6Y8S - chain A; structure by X-ray diffraction, 1.63 A resolution.

# Chain A
Name: Carnitine monooxygenase oxygenase subunit
Organism: Acinetobacter baumannii
Notes: EC 1.14.13.239
UniProt: A0A059ZPP5 (A0A059ZPP5_ACIBA); residues 1-371 here = UniProt positions 1-371
Sequence (391 residues; each row starts with the number of its first residue; numbers below 1 keep their minus sign (Met-19 is residue -19)):
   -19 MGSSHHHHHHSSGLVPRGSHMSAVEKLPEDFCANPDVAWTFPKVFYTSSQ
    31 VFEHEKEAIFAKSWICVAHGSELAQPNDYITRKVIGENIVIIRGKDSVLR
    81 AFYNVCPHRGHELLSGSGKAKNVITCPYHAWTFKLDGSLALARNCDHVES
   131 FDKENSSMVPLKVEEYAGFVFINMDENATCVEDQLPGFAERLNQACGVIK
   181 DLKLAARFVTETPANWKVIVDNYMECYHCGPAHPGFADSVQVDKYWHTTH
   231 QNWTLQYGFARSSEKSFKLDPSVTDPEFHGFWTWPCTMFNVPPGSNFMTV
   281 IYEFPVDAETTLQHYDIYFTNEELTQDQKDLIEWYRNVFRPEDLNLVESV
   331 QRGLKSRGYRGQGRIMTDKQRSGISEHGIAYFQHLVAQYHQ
Not modelled in the structure: -19 to 3, 215-221, 241-253
Sequence notes: initiating methionine (-19); expression tag (-18 to 0)
Ion coordination: 2Fe-2S cluster Fe: Cys86, His88, Cys106, His109; Fe ion: His208, His213, Asp323
Residues lining bound ligands:
  - 2Fe-2S cluster (FES): Cys86, His88, Arg89, Gly90, His91, Cys106, Tyr108, His109, Ala110, Trp111
  - 3-carboxy-N,N,N-trimethylpropan-1-aminium (NM2), molecule 1: Phe11, Trp19, Gln342
  - 3-carboxy-N,N,N-trimethylpropan-1-aminium (NM2), molecule 2: Tyr203, Glu205, Cys206, Cys209, Tyr225, Gln236, Asn270, Thr279, Ile281, Tyr295, Phe319, Arg320, Asp323
From the paper describing this entry:
  - binding site for 3-carboxy-N,N,N-trimethylpropan-1-aminium: Tyr203, Tyr225, Asn270, Tyr295, Phe319
  - 2Fe-2S cluster coordination: Cys86, His88, Cys106, His109
  - Fe ion coordination: His208, His213, Asp323
  - specificity-determining residues: Tyr203 (by similarity / conservation)
  - mutagenesis - E205A: abolished catalytic activity
  - mutagenesis - Y203F: unchanged catalytic activity

# Overview
Chain A binds 2Fe-2S cluster and 3-carboxy-N,N,N-trimethylpropan-1-aminium. Cys86, His88, Cys106 and His109
form the 2Fe-2S cluster Fe site. The Fe ion site is built by His208, His213 and Asp323. From the paper: a
binding site for 3-carboxy-N,N,N-trimethylpropan-1-aminium at Tyr203, Tyr225 and Asn270 among others; E205A
abolishes catalytic activity.
Chain A is Carnitine monooxygenase oxygenase subunit (Acinetobacter baumannii); the structure, Crystal
structure of the quaternary ammonium Rieske monooxygenase CntA in complex with substrate gamma-butyrobetaine,
was determined by X-ray diffraction (same publication as 6Y8J, 6Y9D and 6ZGP).
